Entry 8JCC (electron microscopy, 3.42 A resolution); this record covers chains F and I of the 10 polymer chains in the assembly.

# Chain F
Molecule: Histone H4
Source organism: Homo sapiens
UniProtKB: P62805 (H4_HUMAN); residues 1-102 here correspond to UniProt positions 2-103 (UniProt number = residue number + 1)
Chain sequence (102 residues; each row starts with the number of its first residue):
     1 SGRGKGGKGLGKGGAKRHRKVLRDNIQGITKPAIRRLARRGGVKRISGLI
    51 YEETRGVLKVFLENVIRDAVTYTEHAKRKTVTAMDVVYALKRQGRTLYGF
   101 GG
Not modelled in the structure: 1-20, 102
UniProt features mapped onto this chain:
  - DNA-binding region: Lys16 to Lys20
  - modified residue: Ser1 (N-acetylserine), Arg3 (Asymmetric dimethylarginine), Lys5 (N6-(2-hydroxyisobutyryl)lysine), Lys8 (N6-(2-hydroxyisobutyryl)lysine), Lys12 (N6-(2-hydroxyisobutyryl)lysine), Lys16 (N6-(2-hydroxyisobutyryl)lysine), Lys20 (N6,N6,N6-trimethyllysine), Lys31 (N6-(2-hydroxyisobutyryl)lysine), Lys44 (N6-(2-hydroxyisobutyryl)lysine), Ser47 (Phosphoserine), Tyr51 (Phosphotyrosine), Lys59 (N6-(2-hydroxyisobutyryl)lysine), Lys77 (N6-(2-hydroxyisobutyryl)lysine), Lys79 (N6-(2-hydroxyisobutyryl)lysine), Thr80 (Phosphothreonine), Tyr88 (Phosphotyrosine), Lys91 (N6-(2-hydroxyisobutyryl)lysine)
  - cross-link (Glycyl lysine isopeptide (Lys-Gly)): Lys12 (interchain with G-Cter in SUMO2), Lys20 (interchain with G-Cter in SUMO2), Lys31 (interchain with G-Cter in SUMO2), Lys59 (interchain with G-Cter in SUMO2), Lys79 (interchain with G-Cter in SUMO2), Lys91 (interchain with G-Cter in SUMO2)

# Chain I
Molecule: 147-nt DNA strand
Sequence (147 nucleotides; numbered -73 to 73; the number before each row is that of its first residue; numbers below 1 keep their minus sign (DA-73 is residue -73)):
   -73 ATCGGATGTATATATCTGACACGTGCCTGGAGACTAGGGAGTAATCCCCT
   -23 TGGCGGTTAAAACGCGGGGGACAGCGCGTACGTGCGTTTAAGCGGTGCTA
    27 GAGCTGTCTACGACCAATTGAGCGGCCTCGGCACCGGGATTCTCGAT
Not modelled in the structure: -73 to -55, 62-73

# Interface between chain F and chain I
Contacting residue pairs - 12 pairs, chain F then chain I:
  Arg39(F) with DG8(I), phosphate contact
  Arg45(F) with DC7(I), sugar contact; DG8(I), phosphate contact
  Ile46(F) with DC7(I), phosphate contact; DG8(I), hydrogen bond to the phosphate
  Ser47(F) with DC7(I), hydrogen bond to the phosphate
  Gly48(F) with DC7(I), hydrogen bond to the phosphate
  Arg78(F) with DA28(I), phosphate contact; DG29(I), salt bridge to the phosphate
  Lys79(F) with DG27(I), phosphate contact; DA28(I), hydrogen bond to the phosphate
  Thr80(F) with DA28(I), hydrogen bond to the phosphate
Other interface residues (no listed pair), chain F (12 interface residues in all): Arg35, Lys44, Tyr51, Lys77
Other interface residues (no listed pair), chain I (6 interface residues in all): DT9

# In short
The interface between chain F and chain I involves 12 residues on one side and 6 on the other, with 5 hydrogen
bonds and 1 salt bridge. Polar pairs include Ile46(F)-DG8(I), Ser47(F)-DC7(I) and Gly48(F)-DC7(I). UniProt
lists a DNA-binding region on chain F.
Chain F is Histone H4 (Homo sapiens) and chain I is a 147-nt DNA strand; the structure, Human histone H2B
variant H2BFWT Cryo-EM structure with 601 DNA sequence, was determined by electron microscopy (same
publication as 8JBX and 8JCD).
